6KRV - chains B and D of the 3 polymer chains in the assembly; structure by X-ray diffraction, 3.30 A resolution.

== Chain B ==
Protein: Ig gamma-2B chain C region
From: Mus musculus
Reference sequence: P01867 (IGG2B_MOUSE); residues 229-446 here correspond to UniProt positions 117-334 (UniProt number = residue number - 112)
Chain sequence (218 residues; numbered 229 to 446; the number before each row is that of its first residue):
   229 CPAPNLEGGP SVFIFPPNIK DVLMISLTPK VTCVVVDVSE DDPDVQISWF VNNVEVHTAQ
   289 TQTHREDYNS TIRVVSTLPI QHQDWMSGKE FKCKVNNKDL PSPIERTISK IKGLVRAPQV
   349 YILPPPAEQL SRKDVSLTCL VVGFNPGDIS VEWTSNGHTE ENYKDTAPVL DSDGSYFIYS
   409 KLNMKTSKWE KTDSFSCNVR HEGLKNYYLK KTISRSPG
Unresolved in the structure: 229-241, 263-278, 289-306, 320-334, 445-446
Disulfide bonds: Cys367-Cys425

== Chain D ==
Protein: Immunoglobulin G-binding protein A
From: Staphylococcus aureus
Reference sequence: P38507 (SPA_STAAU); residues 1-58 here correspond to UniProt positions 212-269 (UniProt number = residue number + 211)
Chain sequence (58 residues; each row starts with the number of its first residue):
     1 ADNKFNKEQQ NAFYEILHLP NLNEEQRNGF IQSLKDDPSQ SANLLAEAKK LNDAQAPK
Unresolved in the structure: 1-5, 58

== Interface between chain B and chain D ==
Pairs across the interface (23; chain B residue first):
  Leu251(B) - Gln10(D)  hydrogen bond (backbone-side chain)
  Met252(B) - Gln10(D)
  Ile253(B) - Gln9(D)
  Ile253(B) - Gln10(D)  hydrogen bond (backbone-side chain)
  Ile253(B) - Phe13(D)  hydrophobic
  Ile253(B) - Ile31(D)  hydrophobic
  Gln309(B) - Asn28(D)  hydrogen bond
  His310(B) - Phe13(D)
  Gln311(B) - Leu17(D)
  Gln311(B) - Glu24(D)  hydrogen bond
  Gln311(B) - Arg27(D)
  Gln311(B) - Asn28(D)  hydrogen bond
  Lys317(B) - Glu24(D)  salt bridge
  Leu432(B) - Tyr14(D)
  Lys433(B) - Tyr14(D)
  Asn434(B) - Lys7(D)
  Asn434(B) - Gln10(D)  hydrogen bond (backbone-side chain)
  Asn434(B) - Asn11(D)  hydrogen bond
  Asn434(B) - Tyr14(D)
  Tyr435(B) - Phe13(D)  hydrophobic
  Tyr435(B) - Tyr14(D)  hydrophobic
  Tyr435(B) - Leu17(D)
  Tyr435(B) - His18(D)
Other interface residues (no listed pair), chain B (15 interface residues in all): Val250, Ser254, Asp312, Met314
Other interface residues (no listed pair), chain D (14 interface residues in all): Asn6, Lys35

== In short ==
15 residues of chain B and 14 residues of chain D are in contact, with 7 hydrogen bonds and 1 salt bridge.
Polar contacts include Lys317(B)-Glu24(D), Leu251(B)-Gln10(D) and Ile253(B)-Gln10(D).
Chain B is Ig gamma-2B chain C region (Mus musculus) and chain D is Immunoglobulin G-binding protein A
(Staphylococcus aureus); the structure, Crystal structure of mouse IgG2b Fc complexed with B domain of Protein
A, was determined by X-ray diffraction, deposited together with 6KRU.
